PDB entry 8A7T | electron microscopy, 3.00 A resolution | chains A and B of the 6 polymer chains in the assembly

== Chain A (and B) ==
Name: Beta-2-microglobulin
Organism: Homo sapiens
Notes: engineered mutation(s): D76N; chain B of this document is another copy of the same molecule, construct and numbering; everything in this record applies to it too
UniProt: P61769 (B2MG_HUMAN); residues 1-99 here correspond to UniProt positions 21-119 (UniProt number = residue number + 20)
Chain sequence (99 residues; numbered 1 to 99; the number before each row is that of its first residue):
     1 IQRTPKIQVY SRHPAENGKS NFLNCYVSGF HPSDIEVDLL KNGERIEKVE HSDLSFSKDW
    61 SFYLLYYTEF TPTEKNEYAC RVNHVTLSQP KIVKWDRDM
Disordered / not traced: 1-5, 91-99 (chain B: 1-20, 84-99)
Sequence notes: variant Asn76 (Asp96 in P61769)
Disulfides: Cys25-Cys80
UniProt features mapped onto this chain:
  - modified residue: Gln2 (Pyrrolidone carboxylic acid)
  - glycosylation: Ile1 (N-linked (Glc) (glycation) isoleucine), Lys19 (N-linked (Glc) (glycation) lysine), Lys41 (N-linked (Glc) (glycation) lysine), Lys48 (N-linked (Glc) (glycation) lysine), Lys58 (N-linked (Glc) (glycation) lysine), Lys91 (N-linked (Glc) (glycation) lysine), Lys94 (N-linked (Glc) (glycation) lysine)
From the paper describing this entry:
  - conformationally variable residues: Pro32

== Interface between chain A and chain B ==
Contacting residue pairs (8):
  Ala15(A) - Tyr67(B)
  Asn17(A) - Tyr66(B)
  Asn17(A) - Tyr67(B)
  Gly18(A) - Tyr66(B)
  Lys19(A) - Lys58(B)
  Lys19(A) - Asp59(B)  salt bridge
  Asp34(A) - Lys48(B)  salt bridge
  Lys41(A) - Glu47(B)  salt bridge
From the paper, about this interface:
  - residue pairs: Asn17(A)-Tyr66(B), Asn17(A)-Tyr67(B), Lys19(A)-Asp59(B) (salt bridge)
  - interface residues, chain A: Asp34(A)
  - interface residues, chain B: Glu47(B)

== Overview ==
The chain A/chain B interface involves 6 residues from each chain; the contacts include 3 salt bridges. Polar
pairs include Lys19(A)-Asp59(B), Asp34(A)-Lys48(B) and Lys41(A)-Glu47(B). The authors report contacts between
Asn17(A) and Tyr66(B) and Asn17(A) and Tyr67(B); a salt bridge between Lys19(A) and Asp59(B). From the paper:
interface residues Asp34(A) and Glu47(B); conformational variability at Pro32(A).
Both chains are Beta-2-microglobulin (Homo sapiens). Entry 8A7T (beta-2-microglobulin D76N amyloid fibril form
2PFa) was determined by electron microscopy, deposited together with 8A7O, 8A7P and 8A7Q.
